Entry 2DTW (X-ray diffraction, 2.40 A resolution); this record covers chains A and B.

# Chain A (and B)
Name: Basic agglutinin
Source organism: Psophocarpus tetragonolobus
Notes: chain B of this document is another copy of the same molecule, construct and numbering; everything in this record applies to it too
UniProtKB: O24313 (LEC1_PSOTE); residues 1-241 here correspond to UniProt positions 2-242 (UniProt number = residue number + 1)
Chain sequence (241 residues; row label = number of the first residue in the row):
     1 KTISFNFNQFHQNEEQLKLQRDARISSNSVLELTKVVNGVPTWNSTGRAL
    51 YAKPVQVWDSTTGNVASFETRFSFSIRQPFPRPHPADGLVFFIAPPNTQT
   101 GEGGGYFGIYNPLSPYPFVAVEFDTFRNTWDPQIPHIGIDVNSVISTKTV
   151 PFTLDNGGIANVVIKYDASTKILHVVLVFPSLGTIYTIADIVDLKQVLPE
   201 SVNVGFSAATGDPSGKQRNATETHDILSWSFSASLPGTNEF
Disordered / not traced: 238-241
Covalently attached groups: N-acetylglucosamine (NAG) linked to Asn44, Asn219
Metal / ion sites: Mn2+: Glu122, Asp124, Asp131, His136; Ca2+: Asp124, Phe126, Asn128, Asp131
Ligand contacts: 2-O-methyl-alpha-D-galactopyranose (2GS): His84, Ala86, Asp87, Gly104, Gly105, Phe126, Asn128, Thr210, Gly211, Asp212, Ser214, Gly215, Gln217, Ala220

# Interface between chain A and chain B
Pairs across the interface (30; chain A residue first):
  Arg71(A) with Ile185(B), hydrogen bond (side chain-backbone)
  Lys148(A) with Asp167(B), salt bridge; Ser169(B), hydrogen bond; Thr170(B)
  Asn161(A) with Ile185(B)
  Val163(A) with Ile185(B), hydrophobic
  Lys165(A) with Val150(B); Thr187(B), hydrogen bond (side chain-backbone)
  Asp167(A) with Lys148(B), salt bridge
  Ser169(A) with Lys148(B), hydrogen bond
  Thr170(A) with Asp190(B); Ile191(B)
  Ile172(A) with Asp190(B); Ile191(B), hydrophobic
  His174(A) with Thr187(B), hydrogen bond; Ile188(B); Ala189(B)
  Val176(A) with Val176(B), hydrophobic; Thr187(B)
  Val178(A) with Ile185(B), hydrophobic
  Ile185(A) with Arg71(B), hydrogen bond (backbone-side chain); Val163(B), hydrophobic; Val178(B), hydrophobic
  Thr187(A) with Lys165(B), hydrogen bond (backbone-side chain); His174(B), hydrogen bond
  Ile188(A) with His174(B)
  Asp190(A) with Thr170(B); Ile172(B)
  Ile191(A) with Ile172(B), hydrophobic; Ile191(B), hydrophobic
Interface residues without a listed pair, chain A (19 interface residues in all): Val150, Ala189
Interface residues without a listed pair, chain B (19 interface residues in all): Asn161

# In short
Chain A and chain B each contribute 19 residues to their interface; the contacts include 8 hydrogen bonds and
2 salt bridges. Polar pairs include Lys148(A)-Asp167(B), Arg71(A)-Ile185(B) and Lys148(A)-Ser169(B). Ligands
of chain A: 2-O-methyl-alpha-D-galactopyranose. Covalently linked N-acetylglucosamine: at Asn44(A) and
Asn219(A).
Both chains are Basic agglutinin (Psophocarpus tetragonolobus). Entry 2DTW (Crystal Structure of basic winged
bean lectin in complex with 2Me-O-D-Galactose) was determined by X-ray diffraction together with 2DTY, 2DU0
and 2DU1 from the same study.
